Entry 6HFM (X-ray diffraction, 1.55 A resolution); this record covers chain A.

Chain A:
Name: Hsp70/Hsp90 co-chaperone CNS1
Organism: Saccharomyces cerevisiae
UniProtKB: P33313 (CNS1_YEAST); residues 221-385 here = UniProt positions 221-385
Amino-acid sequence (167 residues; row label = number of the first residue in the row):
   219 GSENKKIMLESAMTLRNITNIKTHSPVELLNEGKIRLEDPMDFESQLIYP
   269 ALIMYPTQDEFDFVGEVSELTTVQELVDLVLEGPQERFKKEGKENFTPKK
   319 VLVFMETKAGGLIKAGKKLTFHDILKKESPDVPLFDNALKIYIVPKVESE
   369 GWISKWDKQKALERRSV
Disordered / not traced: 219-220
Construct notes: expression tag (219-220)
Ion coordination: Mg2+: Asn235, Leu343
Swiss-Prot annotation at these positions:
  - mutagenesis: Asp260 (D260G: In CNS1-3; temperature-sensitive defect impairing Hsp90-dependent function; when associated with G-324 and S-330), Glu324 (E324G: In CNS1-3; temperature-sensitive defect impairing Hsp90-dependent function; when associated with G-260 and S-330), Leu330 (L330S: In CNS1-3; temperature-sensitive defect impairing Hsp90-dependent function; when associated with G-260 and G-324)
Reported in the primary citation:
  - contacts within the chain: Arg234-Glu287 (hydrogen bond)

Overview:
Asn235 and Leu343 form the Mg2+ site. From UniProt: 3 mutagenesis sites. The paper reports contacts within the
chain involving Arg234 and Glu287.
Chain A is Hsp70/Hsp90 co-chaperone CNS1 (Saccharomyces cerevisiae); the structure, Hsp90 co-chaperone Cns1
C-domain from Saccharomyces cerevisiae, was determined by X-ray diffraction together with 6HFO and 6HFT from
the same study.
